PDB entry 3REK | X-ray diffraction, 2.60 A resolution | chains G and I of the 10 polymer chains in the assembly

[Chain G]
Protein: Histone H2A type1
Organism: Xenopus laevis
UniProt: P06897 (H2A1_XENLA); residues 1-129 here correspond to UniProt positions 2-130 (UniProt number = residue number + 1)
Sequence (129 residues; numbered 1 to 129; the number before each row is that of its first residue):
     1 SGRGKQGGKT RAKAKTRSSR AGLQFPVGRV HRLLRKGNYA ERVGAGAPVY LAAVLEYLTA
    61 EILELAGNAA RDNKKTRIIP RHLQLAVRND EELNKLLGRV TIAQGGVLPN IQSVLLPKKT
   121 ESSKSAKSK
Unresolved in the structure: 1-13, 119-129
Differences from the reference sequence: variant Arg99 (Gly100 in P06897), Ser123 (Ala124 in P06897)
UniProt features mapped onto this chain:
  - modified residue: Ser1 (N-acetylserine), Lys5 (N6-(2-hydroxyisobutyryl)lysine), Lys9 (N6-(2-hydroxyisobutyryl)lysine), Lys36 (N6-(2-hydroxyisobutyryl)lysine), Lys74 (N6-(2-hydroxyisobutyryl)lysine), Lys75 (N6-(2-hydroxyisobutyryl)lysine), Lys95 (N6-(2-hydroxyisobutyryl)lysine), Gln104 (N5-methylglutamine), Lys118 (N6-(2-hydroxyisobutyryl)lysine)
  - cross-link (Glycyl lysine isopeptide (Lys-Gly)): Lys13 (interchain with G-Cter in ubiquitin), Lys15 (interchain with G-Cter in ubiquitin), Lys119 (interchain with G-Cter in ubiquitin)

[Chain I]
Molecule: 146-nt DNA strand
Sequence (146 nucleotides; numbered -72 to 73; the number before each row is that of its first residue; numbers below 1 keep their minus sign (DA-72 is residue -72)):
   -72 ATCTCCAAAT ATCCCTTGCG GATCGTAGAA AAAGTGTGTC AAACTGCGCT ATCAAAGGGA
   -12 AACTTCAACT GAATTCAGTT GAAGTTTCCC TTTGATAGCG CAGTTTGACA CACTTTTTCT
    48 ACGATCCGCA AGGGATATTT GGAGAT
Bound ions: platinum (II) ion site 1 near DA-72 (its only coordinating residue here); platinum (II) ion site 2 near DG-55 (its only coordinating residue here); platinum (II) ion site 3 near DA-46 (its only coordinating residue here); platinum (II) ion site 4 near DG-27 (its only coordinating residue here); platinum (II) ion site 5 near DG-15 (its only coordinating residue here); platinum (II) ion site 6 near DG-14 (its only coordinating residue here); platinum (II) ion site 7 near DG-2 (its only coordinating residue here); platinum (II) ion site 8: DG21, DA22; platinum (II) ion site 9 near DG25 (its only coordinating residue here); platinum (II) ion site 10 near DG34 (its only coordinating residue here); platinum (II) ion site 11: DG68, DG69; platinum (II) ion site 12 near DG71 (its only coordinating residue here)

[How chain G and chain I interact]
Contacting residue pairs - 13 pairs, chain G then chain I:
  Thr16(G) - DT47(I)  sugar contact
  Arg29(G) - DA48(I)  hydrogen bond to the phosphate
  Arg29(G) - DC49(I)  salt bridge to the phosphate
  Arg42(G) - DC38(I)  sugar contact
  Arg42(G) - DA39(I)  phosphate contact
  Val43(G) - DC38(I)  sugar contact
  Val43(G) - DA39(I)  hydrogen bond to the phosphate
  Gly44(G) - DC38(I)  phosphate contact
  Ala45(G) - DC38(I)  hydrogen bond to the phosphate
  Lys75(G) - DG59(I)  phosphate contact
  Thr76(G) - DA58(I)  phosphate contact
  Thr76(G) - DG59(I)  phosphate contact
  Arg77(G) - DG59(I)  hydrogen bond to the phosphate
Other interface residues (no listed pair), chain G (13 interface residues in all): Pro26, Arg35, Glu41, Lys74

[Overview]
The interface between chain G and chain I involves 13 residues on one side and 7 on the other, with 4 hydrogen
bonds and 1 salt bridge. Polar pairs include Arg29(G)-DA48(I), Val43(G)-DA39(I) and Ala45(G)-DC38(I). DG21(I)
and DA22(I) form the platinum (II) ion site 8.
Here chain G is Histone H2A type1 (Xenopus laevis) and chain I is a 146-nt DNA strand. Entry 3REK (2.6
Angstrom Crystal Structure of the Nucleosome Core Particle Assembled with a 146 bp Alpha-Satellite DNA ...)
was determined by X-ray diffraction (same publication as 3REH, 3REI, 3REJ and 3REL).
